PDB entry 5UUF | X-ray diffraction, 1.61 A resolution | chains A and C of the 3 polymer chains in the assembly

Chain A:
Molecule: DNA-7-methylguanine glycosylase
From: Bacillus cereus
UniProtKB: C2T7T7 (C2T7T7_BACCE); residue numbers follow UniProt; this construct covers 1-237
Chain sequence (241 residues; row label = number of the first residue in the row; numbers below 1 keep their minus sign (Gly-3 is residue -3)):
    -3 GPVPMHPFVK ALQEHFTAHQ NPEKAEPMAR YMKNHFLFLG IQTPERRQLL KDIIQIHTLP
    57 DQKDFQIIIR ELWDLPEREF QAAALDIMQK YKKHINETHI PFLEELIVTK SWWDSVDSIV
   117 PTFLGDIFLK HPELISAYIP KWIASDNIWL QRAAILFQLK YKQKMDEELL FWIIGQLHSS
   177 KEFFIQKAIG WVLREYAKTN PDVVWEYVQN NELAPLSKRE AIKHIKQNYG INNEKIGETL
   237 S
Unresolved in the structure: -3 to 0, 227-237
Differences from the reference sequence: expression tag (-3 to 0)
Small-molecule neighbours: yatakemycin-adenine nucleobase adduct (YTA): Lys20, Pro23, Met24, Tyr27, Met28, Gln38, Trp109, Asp110, Asp113, Pro117, Leu155, Lys156, Trp187
What the authors report for this chain:
  - binding site for yatakemycin-adenine nucleobase adduct: Tyr27, Gln38, Trp109, Lys156, Trp187
  - binding site for the 12-nt DNA strand: Trp109, Asp113, Trp187
  - catalytic residues: Trp109, Asp113, Trp187
  - mutagenesis - Y27A, Q38A, K156A: unchanged catalytic activity
  - mutagenesis - W109A (76-fold), D113A (760-fold), W187A (25-fold): decreased catalytic activity

Chain C:
Molecule: 12-nt DNA strand
Sequence (12 nucleotides; numbered 1 to 12; the number before each row is that of its first residue):
     1 CGGGCTTTGG GG
Small-molecule neighbours: yatakemycin-adenine nucleobase adduct (YTA): DT6, DT7, DT8, DG9, DG10

How chain A and chain C interact:
Pairs across the interface (10; chain A residue first):
  Gln38(A) - DT8(C)  sugar contact
  Gln38(A) - DG9(C)  phosphate contact
  Thr39(A) - DG9(C)  hydrogen bond to the phosphate
  Thr39(A) - DG10(C)  phosphate contact
  Pro40(A) - DG9(C)  phosphate contact
  Arg43(A) - DG10(C)  salt bridge to the phosphate
  Pro211(A) - DC1(C)  phosphate contact
  Pro211(A) - DG2(C)  phosphate contact
  Arg215(A) - DG2(C)  salt bridge to the phosphate
  Arg215(A) - DG3(C)  phosphate contact
Other interface residues (no listed pair), chain A (8 interface residues in all): Thr118, Leu212
Other interface residues (no listed pair), chain C (7 interface residues in all): DG11

In short:
The interface between chain A and chain C involves 8 residues on one side and 7 on the other, with 1 hydrogen
bond and 2 salt bridges. Polar contacts include Thr39(A)-DG9(C), Arg43(A)-DG10(C) and Arg215(A)-DG2(C). From
the paper: catalytic residues Trp109(A), Asp113(A) and Trp187(A); W109A, D113A and W187A of chain A reduce
catalytic activity; 6 substitutions were tested in all.
Here chain A is DNA-7-methylguanine glycosylase (Bacillus cereus) and chain C is a 12-nt DNA strand. Entry
5UUF (Bacillus cereus DNA glycosylase AlkD bound to a yatakemycin-adenine nucleobase adduct and DNA containing
an abasic ...) was determined by X-ray diffraction together with 5UUG and 5UUH from the same study.
